Entry 6ZXS (X-ray diffraction, 3.00 A resolution); this record covers chains A and F of the 16 polymer chains in the assembly.

== Chain A ==
Molecule: Photosystem I P700 chlorophyll a apoprotein A1
From: Pisum sativum
Notes: EC 1.97.1.12
UniProt: A0A0F6NFW5 (A0A0F6NFW5_PEA); numbering as in UniProt (aligned over 16-758)
Chain sequence (743 residues; row label = number of the first residue in the row):
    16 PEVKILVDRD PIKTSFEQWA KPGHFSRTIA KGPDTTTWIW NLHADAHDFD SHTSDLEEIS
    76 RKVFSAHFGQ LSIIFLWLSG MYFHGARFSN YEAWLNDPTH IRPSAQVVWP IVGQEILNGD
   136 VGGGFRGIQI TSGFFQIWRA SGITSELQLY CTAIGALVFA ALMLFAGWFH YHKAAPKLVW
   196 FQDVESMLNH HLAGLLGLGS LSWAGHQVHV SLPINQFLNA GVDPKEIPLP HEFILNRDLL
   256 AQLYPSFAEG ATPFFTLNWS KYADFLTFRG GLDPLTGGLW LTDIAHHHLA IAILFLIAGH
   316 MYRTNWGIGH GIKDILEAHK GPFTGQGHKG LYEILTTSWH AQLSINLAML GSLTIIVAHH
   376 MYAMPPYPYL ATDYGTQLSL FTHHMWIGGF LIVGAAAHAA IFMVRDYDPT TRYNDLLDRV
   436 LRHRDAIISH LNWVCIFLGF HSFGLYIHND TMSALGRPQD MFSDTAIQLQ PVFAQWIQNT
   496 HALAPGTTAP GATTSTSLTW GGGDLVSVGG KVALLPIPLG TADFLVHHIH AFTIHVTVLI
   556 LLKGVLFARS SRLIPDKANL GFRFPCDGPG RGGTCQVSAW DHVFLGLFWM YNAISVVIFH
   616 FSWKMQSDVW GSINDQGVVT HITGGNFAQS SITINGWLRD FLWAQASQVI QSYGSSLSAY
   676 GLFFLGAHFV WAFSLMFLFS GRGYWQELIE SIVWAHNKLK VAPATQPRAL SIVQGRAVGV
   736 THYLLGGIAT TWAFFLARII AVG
Ion coordination: Ca2+: Ile-20 (shared with 2 residues of chain 3); chlorophyll a Mg site 1 near Gln-121 (its only coordinating residue here); chlorophyll a Mg site 2 near Gln-129 (its only coordinating residue here); chlorophyll a Mg site 3 near Thr-503 (its only coordinating residue here); 4Fe-4S cluster Fe: Cys-581, Cys-590 (shared with 2 residues of chain B)
Ligand contacts:
  - beta-carotene (BCR), molecule 1: Ile-88, Leu-91, Trp-92
  - beta-carotene (BCR), molecule 2: Ile-89, Trp-92, Leu-93, Gly-209, Leu-210, Leu-213, Gly-214, Ser-217
  - beta-carotene (BCR), molecule 3: Phe-90, Leu-93, Tyr-97, Thr-167, Gly-170, Ala-171, Phe-174, Leu-213, Leu-216, Ser-217
  - beta-carotene (BCR), molecule 4: Leu-216, Ala-266, Phe-269, Leu-304, Ile-308, Leu-311, His-315, Ile-323
  - beta-carotene (BCR), molecule 5: Phe-269, Trp-274, Ile-308
  - beta-carotene (BCR), molecule 6: Leu-346, Leu-350, Ala-356, Ser-359, Ile-360, Ala-414, Phe-417
  - beta-carotene (BCR), molecule 7: Ser-359, Ala-363, Met-364, Ser-367, Ile-407, Ala-410, Ala-411, Ala-414, Val-553, Leu-556, Leu-557, Val-560
  - beta-carotene (BCR), molecule 8: Asn-447, Ile-451, Phe-455
  - beta-carotene (BCR), molecule 9: Phe-678, Gly-681, Ala-682, Phe-684, Val-685, Leu-740, Ile-743, Ala-744, Trp-747
  - beta-carotene (BCR), molecule 10: Trp-700, Leu-703, Ile-704, Ile-707
  - chlorophyll a isomer (CL0): Phe-458, Tyr-461, Ile-544, Phe-547, Thr-548, Tyr-606, Asn-607, Ser-610, Val-611, Phe-614, Ile-649, Trp-652, Leu-653, Leu-657, Ala-661, Ile-665, Phe-679, His-683, Trp-686, Tyr-738, Thr-745, Thr-746, Phe-749
  - chlorophyll a (CLA), molecule 1: Val-18, Lys-19, Ile-20, Trp-195, Asp-198, Ser-201, His-205, Thr-319, Asn-320, Trp-321
  - chlorophyll a (CLA), molecule 2: Ile-20, Val-22, Phe-79, Phe-83, Leu-177, Met-178, Phe-180, Ala-181, Phe-184, His-185, Ala-189, Trp-195
  - chlorophyll a (CLA), molecule 3: Ile-27, Lys-28, Thr-29, Ser-30, Phe-31, Gln-33, Trp-34, His-39, Lys-77, Ser-80, Gly-84, Ile-88, Leu-179, Gly-182, Trp-183, Tyr-186, His-187
  - chlorophyll a (CLA), molecule 4: Trp-34, His-39, Phe-40, Leu-57, His-58, Ala-61, His-62, Phe-64, Lys-77, Ala-81, Gly-84, Gln-85, Ile-88, Leu-179
  - chlorophyll a (CLA), molecule 5: Pro-37, Gly-38, Trp-53, Ile-54, Leu-57, His-58
  - chlorophyll a (CLA), molecule 6: Thr-51, Ile-54, Trp-55, Ile-704, Ile-707, Val-708, His-711, Val-716, Pro-718, Pro-722, Arg-723, Leu-725
  - chlorophyll a (CLA), molecule 7: Trp-55, Phe-684, Val-685, Phe-688, Phe-692, Leu-725, Gln-729, Ala-732, Val-733, Thr-736, His-737, Leu-740
  - chlorophyll a (CLA), molecule 8: His-58, Ala-59, Asp-60, Ala-61, His-62, Asp-63, His-355, Leu-358, Leu-362, Phe-405, Leu-406, Val-408, Gly-409, Ala-412, His-413, Ile-416, Arg-420, Phe-577, Arg-578, Trp-595, Val-598, Leu-602, Thr-736
  - chlorophyll a (CLA), molecule 9: His-62, Phe-64, Val-78, Ala-81, His-82, Gln-85, Leu-86, Ile-89, Phe-90, Leu-93, Phe-174, Trp-354, His-355, Gln-357, Leu-358, Asn-361, Leu-362, Leu-365
  - chlorophyll a (CLA), molecule 10: His-62, Gln-85, Ile-88, Ile-89, Trp-92, Leu-365, Ile-402, Phe-405, Leu-406
  - chlorophyll a (CLA), molecule 11: Leu-71, Ser-75, His-82, Leu-193, Phe-196, Gln-197, Val-199, Met-202, Leu-203, His-206, Leu-207, Leu-210, Ile-327, Leu-331, Tyr-347, Leu-350, Thr-351, Thr-352, Ser-353, Trp-354, Gln-357, Ile-360, Asn-361, Met-364, Leu-365
  - chlorophyll a (CLA), molecule 12: Phe-79, His-82, Phe-83, Leu-86, Phe-90, Phe-174, Met-178, Trp-195, Phe-196, Asp-198, Ser-201, Met-202, His-205, His-206, Gly-209, Leu-210
  - chlorophyll a (CLA), molecule 13: Ser-87, Ile-88, Leu-91, Gln-121, Val-122, Val-123, Trp-124, Ile-126, Val-127, Gln-129, Leu-132, Ile-143, Leu-179, Ala-674, Leu-677, Phe-678
  - chlorophyll a (CLA), molecule 14: Leu-91, Trp-92, Ser-94, Gly-95, Met-96, Phe-98, His-99, Phe-103, Gln-121, Val-122, Trp-124
  - chlorophyll a (CLA), molecule 15: Trp-92, Met-96, His-99, Ala-120, Gln-121, Ile-143, Gln-144, Ile-145, Thr-146, Ser-147, Phe-149, Ala-674, Tyr-675, Phe-678, Trp-747
  - chlorophyll a (CLA), molecule 16: Trp-92, Met-96, Thr-146, Ser-147, Phe-149, Ser-394, Thr-397, His-398, Trp-401, Ile-402, Phe-405, Phe-678, Ile-743, Thr-746, Trp-747
  - chlorophyll a (CLA), molecule 17: Trp-92, Leu-93, Ser-147, Gly-148, Phe-149, Ile-152, Leu-211, Leu-365, Leu-368, Thr-369, Val-372, Met-376, Tyr-382, Leu-395, His-398, His-399, Ile-402, Leu-406
  - chlorophyll a (CLA), molecule 18: Ala-155, Leu-210, Leu-211, Gly-214, Ser-215, Trp-218, Gln-222, Leu-294, Leu-296, Ile-299, His-302, His-303, Ile-306, Phe-310, Leu-368, Ile-371, Val-372, His-375, Met-376, Pro-381, Tyr-382
  - chlorophyll a (CLA), molecule 19: Ser-156, Gly-157, Ile-158, Gln-163, Cys-166, Thr-167, Ile-169, Gly-170, Val-173, Phe-174, Gly-214, Ser-217, Trp-218, Gly-220, His-221, His-224, Val-225, Ile-229, Pro-245, His-246, Ile-249
  - chlorophyll a (CLA), molecule 20: Leu-162, Gln-163, Cys-166, Leu-244, Pro-245, His-246, Ile-249, Leu-250
  - chlorophyll a (CLA), molecule 21: Leu-203, Leu-207, Leu-211, Leu-309, Phe-310, Ala-313, Met-316, Tyr-317, Ile-327, Ile-330, Leu-331, Met-364, Leu-432, Leu-557, Val-560, Leu-561
  - chlorophyll a (CLA), molecule 22: Asn-204, His-205, Ala-208, Gly-209, Leu-213, Leu-311, Gly-314, His-315, Tyr-317, Thr-319, Trp-321, Ile-323
  - chlorophyll a (CLA), molecule 23: Leu-216, Ser-217, Ala-219, Gly-220, Val-223, His-224, Ile-249, Arg-252, Leu-255, Phe-262, Gly-265, Ala-266, Tyr-277, Phe-280, Leu-281, Leu-304
  - chlorophyll a (CLA), molecule 24: Phe-269, Trp-274, Ser-275, Tyr-277, Ala-278, Leu-281, Thr-282, Phe-283, His-301, Leu-304, Ala-305, Ile-308, Leu-309, Ile-312, Gly-506
  - chlorophyll a (CLA), molecule 25: Phe-269, Phe-270, Leu-272, Trp-274
  - chlorophyll a (CLA), molecule 26: Thr-282, Phe-283, Gly-285, Leu-294, Asp-298, Ile-299, His-301, His-302, Ala-305, Ile-306, Leu-309, His-375, Met-376, Met-379, Pro-381, Thr-511
  - chlorophyll a (CLA), molecule 27: Phe-283, Thr-502, Thr-503, Ala-504, Pro-505, Gly-506, Ala-507
  - chlorophyll a (CLA), molecule 28: Leu-309, Met-364, Leu-368, Ile-371, His-374, His-375, Tyr-377, Ala-378, Met-379, Thr-511, Ser-512, Thr-514, Trp-515
  - chlorophyll a (CLA), molecule 29: Ile-312, Ala-313, His-315, Met-316, Arg-318, Gly-322, Ile-323, Gly-324, His-325
  - chlorophyll a (CLA), molecule 30: His-325, Asp-329, Ile-330, Ala-333, His-334
  - chlorophyll a (CLA), molecule 31: Ile-330, Leu-331, His-334, Thr-339, His-343, Leu-346, Leu-350, Asn-429, Leu-431, Leu-432, Val-435
  - chlorophyll a (CLA), molecule 32: Ala-333, His-334, Lys-335, Gly-336, Pro-337, Phe-338
  - chlorophyll a (CLA), molecule 33: Phe-338, Thr-339, Leu-431, Arg-434, Val-435, Arg-437, His-438, Ile-442, His-445
  - chlorophyll a (CLA), molecule 34: Ser-367, Ile-370, Ile-371, His-374, Met-400, Ile-407, Ile-549, Thr-552, Val-553, Leu-556, Met-605, Ala-608, Ile-609
  - chlorophyll a (CLA), molecule 35: His-374, Tyr-377, Phe-488, Ala-489, Ile-492, Gln-493, Trp-515, Ile-532, Leu-534, His-542, His-545, Ile-549, Val-612, His-615, Phe-616, Lys-619
  - chlorophyll a (CLA), molecule 36: Ala-441, His-445, Trp-448
  - chlorophyll a (CLA), molecule 37: Ile-442, His-445, Leu-446, Trp-448, Val-449, Ala-546, Ile-549, His-550, Val-553, Leu-557
  - chlorophyll a (CLA), molecule 38: Ser-444, His-445, Asn-447, Trp-448, Ile-451
  - chlorophyll a (CLA), molecule 39: Asn-447, Cys-450, Ile-451, Gly-454, Phe-455, Phe-458, Gly-459, Ile-462, Phe-547, Val-551, Leu-554, Ile-555, Leu-600, Phe-603, Trp-604
  - chlorophyll a (CLA), molecule 40: Trp-448, Ile-451, Phe-452, Phe-455, His-456
  - chlorophyll a (CLA), molecule 41: Trp-448, Phe-452, Leu-453, Gln-485, Pro-486, Val-487, Phe-488, Ala-489, Phe-539, His-542, His-543, Ala-546, His-550
  - chlorophyll a (CLA), molecule 42: Phe-455, His-456, Gly-459, Leu-460, Ile-462, His-463, Thr-466, Met-467, Arg-472, Asp-475, Phe-477, Ile-482
  - chlorophyll a (CLA), molecule 43: Phe-458, Ile-462, Asp-465, Phe-547, Phe-603, Trp-604, Tyr-606, Asn-607, Ile-649, Leu-653, Trp-686, Tyr-738
  - chlorophyll a (CLA), molecule 44: Thr-466, Ala-469, Leu-470
  - chlorophyll a (CLA), molecule 45: Trp-491, Ile-492, Thr-495, His-496, Ala-499, Thr-503, Ala-504, Thr-511
  - chlorophyll a (CLA), molecule 46: Leu-653, Leu-657, Trp-658
  - chlorophyll a (CLA), molecule 47: Leu-677, Leu-680, Gly-681, His-683, Phe-684, Trp-686, Ala-687, Leu-690
  - chlorophyll a (CLA), molecule 48: Phe-684, Ala-687, Phe-688, Leu-690, Met-691, Phe-694, Ser-695, Tyr-699, Trp-700, Leu-703
  - chlorophyll a (CLA), molecule 49: Ile-707, Ala-710, His-711, Leu-714, Val-716
  - chlorophyll a (CLA), molecule 50: Trp-709, Ala-710, Lys-713, Leu-714
  - lutein (LUT; (3r,3'r,6s)-4,5-didehydro-5,6-dihydro-beta,beta-carotene-3,3'-diol): Trp-124, Pro-125, Ile-126
  - phylloquinone (PQN): Met-691, Phe-692, Ser-695, Gly-696, Arg-697, Trp-700, Ile-704, Ala-724, Leu-725, Ser-726, Gly-730
  - 4Fe-4S cluster (SF4): Cys-581, Gly-583, Pro-584, Cys-590, Ile-727, Arg-731

== Chain F ==
Molecule: Photosystem I reaction center subunit III
From: Pisum sativum
UniProt: A0A0M3KL12 (A0A0M3KL12_PEA); residues 78-231 here correspond to UniProt positions 1-154 (UniProt number = residue number - 77)
Chain sequence (154 residues; numbered 78 to 231; the number before each row is that of its first residue):
    78 DIAGLTPCKD SKQFAKREKQ SIKKLESSLK LYAPDSAPAL AINATIEKTK RRFDNYGKQG
   138 LLCGADGLPH LIVSGDQRHW GEFITPGILF LYIAGWIGWV GRSYLIAIRD DKKPTQKEII
   198 IDVPLATGLV FRGFSWPIAA YRELLNGELV AKDV
Sequence notes: conflict Ala-80 (Ser3 in A0A0M3KL12), Asp-87 (Glu10 in A0A0M3KL12), Leu-108 (Ile31 in A0A0M3KL12), Pro-111 (Ala34 in A0A0M3KL12), Gly-134 (Ala57 in A0A0M3KL12), Asp-188 (Glu111 in A0A0M3KL12), Thr-204 (Ser127 in A0A0M3KL12), Gly-205 (Arg128 in A0A0M3KL12)
Disulfides: Cys-85/Cys-140
Ion coordination: chlorophyll a Mg near Ser-151 (its only coordinating residue here)
Ligand contacts:
  - beta-carotene (BCR), molecule 1: Val-150, Phe-160, Ile-161, Gly-172, Gly-175, Trp-176, Arg-179, Trp-213, Ala-217, Leu-226
  - beta-carotene (BCR), molecule 2: Pro-163, Leu-166, Phe-167, Ile-170, Ile-174
  - chlorophyll a (CLA), molecule 1: Tyr-133, Leu-166, Ile-170
  - chlorophyll a (CLA), molecule 2: Val-150, Phe-160, Ile-161, Gly-164, Ile-165, Leu-168
  - chlorophyll a (CLA), molecule 3: Ser-151, Gly-152, Asp-153, Gln-154, Trp-157, Ile-161, Ile-165, Leu-168, Trp-213, Pro-214, Tyr-218
  - chlorophyll a (CLA), molecule 4: Phe-160, Pro-163, Gly-164, Phe-167, Leu-168, Ala-171, Gly-172, Ile-174, Gly-175, Trp-213
  - chlorophyll a (CLA), molecule 5: Leu-168, Leu-221, Val-227
  - chlorophyll a (CLA), molecule 6: Tyr-169, Ile-170, Trp-173, Ile-174, Val-177, Val-207, Phe-208, Phe-211
  - chlorophyll a (CLA), molecule 7: Tyr-169, Phe-211, Pro-214, Ile-215, Tyr-218
  - chlorophyll a (CLA), molecule 8: Ile-174, Gly-175, Val-177, Gly-178, Arg-179, Tyr-181, Leu-182, Ile-198, Ala-203
  - chlorophyll a (CLA), molecule 9: Tyr-181, Leu-182, Glu-195, Ile-196, Ile-198, Val-200, Ala-203, Val-207

== Interface between chain A and chain F ==
Pairs across the interface - 33 pairs, chain A then chain F:
  Ala-35(A) with Ile-197(F)
  Pro-48(A) with Thr-192(F), hydrogen bond (backbone-side chain)
  Glu-130(A) with Thr-122(F)
  Asp-135(A) with Leu-108(F); Tyr-109(F), hydrogen bond
  Gly-139(A) with Tyr-109(F); Pro-115(F)
  Phe-140(A) with Tyr-109(F)
  Arg-141(A) with Tyr-109(F); Pro-115(F)
  Gly-669(A) with Lys-101(F), hydrogen bond (backbone-side chain)
  Trp-709(A) with Val-231(F), hydrogen bond (side chain-backbone)
  Asn-712(A) with Ala-228(F); Val-231(F)
  Lys-713(A) with Val-227(F); Ala-228(F), hydrogen bond (backbone-backbone); Val-231(F)
  Leu-714(A) with Arg-179(F), hydrogen bond (backbone-side chain); Leu-226(F); Val-227(F), hydrophobic
  Lys-715(A) with Arg-179(F); Ile-183(F); Arg-186(F), hydrogen bond (backbone-side chain); Glu-225(F), hydrogen bond (side chain-backbone)
  Val-716(A) with Leu-182(F), hydrophobic; Arg-186(F)
  Ala-717(A) with Arg-186(F)
  Pro-718(A) with Glu-195(F)
  Ala-719(A) with Pro-191(F), hydrophobic; Thr-192(F); Glu-195(F), hydrogen bond (backbone-side chain)
  Thr-720(A) with Thr-192(F); Glu-195(F), hydrogen bond
Other interface residues (no listed pair), chain A (23 interface residues in all): Pro-37, Lys-46, Trp-53, Ile-54, Ile-126
Other interface residues (no listed pair), chain F (22 interface residues in all): Ser-105, Lys-125, Lys-190, Ile-196

== Summary ==
The interface between chain A and chain F involves 23 residues on one side and 22 on the other, with 10
hydrogen bonds. Polar pairs include Pro-48(A)/Thr-192(F), Asp-135(A)/Tyr-109(F) and Gly-669(A)/Lys-101(F).
Chain A is Photosystem I P700 chlorophyll a apoprotein A1 and chain F is Photosystem I reaction center subunit
III, both from Pisum sativum; the structure, Cold grown Pea Photosystem I, was determined by X-ray
diffraction.
